3RMM - chains L and H of the 3 polymer chains in the assembly; structure by X-ray diffraction, 1.58 A resolution.

# Chain L
Name: Thrombin Light Chain
Source organism: Homo sapiens
Notes: EC 3.4.21.5
UniProt: P00734 (THRB_HUMAN); residues 1-14 here correspond to UniProt positions 336-349 (UniProt number = residue number + 335)
Sequence (36 residues; numbered 1 to 15 plus 21 insertion-coded residues; the number before each row is that of its first residue; a row labelled like 14A-14M holds insertion residues (14A, then the next letters in order)):
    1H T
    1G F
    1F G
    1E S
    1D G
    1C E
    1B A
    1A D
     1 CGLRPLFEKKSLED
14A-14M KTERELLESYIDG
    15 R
Disordered / not traced: 1H, 1G, 1F, 1E, 1D, 14L-14M, 15
Curated features (UniProtKB/Swiss-Prot):
  - site: Arg15 (Cleavage)

# Chain H
Name: Thrombin Heavy Chain
Source organism: Homo sapiens
Notes: EC 3.4.21.5
UniProt: P00734 (THRB_HUMAN); the construct lacks a stretch of the UniProt sequence and is renumbered around it, so the offset changes along the chain: 16-36 = UniProt 364-384; 37-60 = UniProt 386-409; 61-77 = UniProt 419-435; 78-97 = UniProt 437-456; 7 more segments
Sequence (259 residues; row label = number of the first residue in the row; note: 1 number in that range is skipped by the numbering (no residue carries it; nothing is unmodelled there); a row labelled like 60A-60I holds insertion residues (60A, then the next letters in order)):
    16 IVEGSDAEIGMSPWQVMLFRK
   36A S
    37 PQELLCGASLISDRWVLTAAHCLL
60A-60I YPPWDKNFT
    61 ENDLLVRIGKHSRTRYE
   77A R
    78 NIEKISMLEKIYIHPRYNWR
   97A E
    98 NLDRDIALMKLKKPVAFSDYIHPVCLPDRETA
129A-129C ASL
   130 LQAGYKGRVTGWGNLKETWT
149A-149E ANVGK
   150 GQPSVLQVVNLPIVERPVCKDSTRIRITDNMFCAG
  184A Y
   185 KP
186A-186D DEGK
   187 RGDACEGDSGGPFVMKSP
204A-204B FN
   205 NRWYQMGIVSWGE
   219 GCD
  221A R
   222 DGKYGFYTHVFRLKKWIQKVIDQFGE
Disordered / not traced: 148-149, 149A-149E, 247
Disulfide bonds: Cys42-Cys58, Cys168-Cys182, Cys191-Cys220
Covalent attachments: N-acetylglucosamine (NAG) linked to Asn60G
Residues lining bound ligands: M32 (N-(benzylsulfonyl)-D-alanyl-N-[2-(aminomethyl)-5-chlorobenzyl]-L-prolinamide): His57, Tyr60A, Trp60D, Leu99, Asp189, Ala190, Cys191, Glu192, Ser195, Val213, Ser214, Trp215, Gly216, Glu217, Gly219, Cys220, Arg221A, Gly226, Phe227, Tyr228
Curated features (UniProtKB/Swiss-Prot):
  - region: Ala183 to Val200 (High affinity receptor-binding region which is also known as the TP508 peptide)
  - active site (Charge relay system): His57, Asp102, Ser195
  - glycosylation: Asn60G (N-linked (GlcNAc...) (complex) asparagine)

# Interface between chain L and chain H
Contacting residue pairs (59):
  Cys1(L) - Pro120(H)
  Cys1(L) - Val121(H)
  Cys1(L) - Cys122(H)  disulfide
  Cys1(L) - Arg206(H)  hydrogen bond (backbone-side chain)
  Asp1A(L) - His119(H)  salt bridge
  Asp1A(L) - Arg206(H)
  Ala1B(L) - Arg206(H)  hydrogen bond (backbone-side chain)
  Gly2(L) - Trp29(H)
  Gly2(L) - Pro120(H)  hydrogen bond (backbone-backbone)
  Gly2(L) - Cys122(H)
  Gly2(L) - Arg206(H)
  Gly2(L) - Trp207(H)  hydrogen bond (backbone-backbone)
  Leu3(L) - His119(H)  hydrogen bond (backbone-side chain)
  Leu3(L) - Asn205(H)
  Leu3(L) - Arg206(H)
  Arg4(L) - Gly25(H)
  Arg4(L) - Met26(H)  hydrogen bond (side chain-backbone)
  Arg4(L) - Pro28(H)
  Arg4(L) - Trp29(H)
  Arg4(L) - Arg137(H)
  Arg4(L) - Trp207(H)
  Pro5(L) - Ser115(H)
  Pro5(L) - Asp116(H)
  Pro5(L) - His119(H)
  Leu6(L) - Ile24(H)
  Leu6(L) - Asp116(H)
  Phe7(L) - Glu23(H)
  Phe7(L) - Ile24(H)
  Phe7(L) - Gly25(H)
  Phe7(L) - Met26(H)  hydrophobic
  Glu8(L) - Lys202(H)  salt bridge
  Glu8(L) - Asn205(H)
  Glu8(L) - Trp207(H)  hydrogen bond
  Lys9(L) - His119(H)
  Asp14(L) - Glu23(H)
  Asp14(L) - Met26(H)
  Asp14(L) - Arg137(H)  salt bridge
  Lys14A(L) - Glu23(H)  hydrogen bond (backbone-side chain)
  Thr14B(L) - Arg137(H)  hydrogen bond
  Thr14B(L) - Asn159(H)  hydrogen bond
  Glu14C(L) - Arg137(H)
  Glu14C(L) - Lys202(H)  salt bridge
  Glu14E(L) - Lys135(H)  salt bridge
  Glu14E(L) - Asn159(H)  hydrogen bond
  Glu14E(L) - Tyr184A(H)  hydrogen bond
  Leu14F(L) - Lys135(H)
  Leu14F(L) - Gly136(H)
  Leu14F(L) - Asn159(H)
  Leu14F(L) - Trp207(H)  hydrophobic
  Leu14G(L) - Pro204(H)  hydrophobic
  Ser14I(L) - Gly133(H)
  Ser14I(L) - Tyr134(H)
  Ser14I(L) - Lys135(H)  hydrogen bond (side chain-backbone)
  Tyr14J(L) - Tyr134(H)  hydrophobic
  Tyr14J(L) - Lys135(H)  hydrogen bond (side chain-backbone)
  Tyr14J(L) - Met201(H)
  Tyr14J(L) - Lys202(H)  hydrogen bond (side chain-backbone)
  Tyr14J(L) - Pro204(H)
  Ile14K(L) - Tyr134(H)  hydrogen bond (backbone-side chain)
Other interface residues (no listed pair), chain L (22 interface residues in all): Glu1C
Other interface residues (no listed pair), chain H (27 interface residues in all): Tyr117, Lys186D
Disulfides between the chains: Cys1(L)-Cys122(H)

# Summary
22 residues of chain L face 27 of chain H across their interface; the contacts include 1 disulfide bond, 16
hydrogen bonds and 5 salt bridges. Polar pairs include Asp1A(L)-His119(H), Glu8(L)-Lys202(H) and
Glu14E(L)-Lys135(H). Bound to chain H: compound M32. N-acetylglucosamine is covalently linked to Asn60G(H).
Chain L is Thrombin Light Chain and chain H is Thrombin Heavy Chain, both from Homo sapiens; the structure,
Human Thrombin in complex with MI332, was determined by X-ray diffraction together with 3RLW, 3RLY, 3RM0,
3RM2, 3RML, 3RMN and 3 further entries from the same study.
